Entry 1O9K (X-ray diffraction, 2.60 A resolution); this record covers chains A and P of the 3 polymer chains in the assembly.

== Chain A ==
Name: Retinoblastoma-associated protein
Source organism: Homo sapiens
Notes: fragment: domain a, residues 372-589
UniProtKB: P06400 (RB_HUMAN); numbering as in UniProt (aligned over 372-589)
Amino-acid sequence (218 residues; row label = number of the first residue in the row):
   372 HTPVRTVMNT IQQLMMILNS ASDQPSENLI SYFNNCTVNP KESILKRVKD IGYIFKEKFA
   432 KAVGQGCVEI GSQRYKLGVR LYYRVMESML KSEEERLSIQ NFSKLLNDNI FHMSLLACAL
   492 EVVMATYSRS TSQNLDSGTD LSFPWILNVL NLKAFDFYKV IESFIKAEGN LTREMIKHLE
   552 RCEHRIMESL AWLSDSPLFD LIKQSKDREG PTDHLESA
Unresolved in the structure: 372-378, 502-507, 579-589
Swiss-Prot annotation at these positions:
  - modified residue: T373 (Phosphothreonine), S567 (Phosphoserine)
  - natural variant: K447 (K447Q: In RB), M457 (M457R: In RB), N480 (deletion: In RB), R500 (R500G: In RB), K530 (K530R: In RB), H549 (H549Y: In RB), S567 (S567L: In RB)
From the paper describing this entry:
  - conformationally variable residues (order/disorder transition): E464, R467
  - post-translational modification sites: S567 (citing earlier work)

== Chain P ==
Name: Transcription factor E2F1
UniProtKB: Q01094 (E2F1_HUMAN); residue numbers follow UniProt; this construct covers 409-426
Amino-acid sequence (18 residues; each row starts with the number of its first residue):
   409 LDYHFGLEEG EGIRDLFD
Swiss-Prot annotation at these positions:
  - region: L409 to D426 (RB1 binding)
  - mutagenesis: Y411 (Y411C: No retinoblastoma protein binding. No effect on interaction with and repression of CEBPA)
From the paper describing this entry:
  - contacts within the chain: Y411-F413 (hydrophobic contact), L424-F425

== Interface between chain A and chain P ==
Residue-residue contacts (27):
  E464(A) - G420(P)
  E464(A) - I421(P)
  E464(A) - R422(P)  hydrogen bond (side chain-backbone)
  R467(A) - G418(P)  hydrogen bond (side chain-backbone)
  R467(A) - E419(P)
  R467(A) - G420(P)
  R467(A) - D423(P)  salt bridge
  L468(A) - R422(P)
  L476(A) - F425(P)  hydrophobic
  D479(A) - F425(P)
  F482(A) - F425(P)  hydrophobic
  K530(A) - I421(P)
  K530(A) - L424(P)  hydrogen bond (side chain-backbone)
  K530(A) - F425(P)
  I532(A) - Y411(P)
  E533(A) - Y411(P)
  E533(A) - H412(P)
  E533(A) - F413(P)
  E533(A) - G414(P)  hydrogen bond (side chain-backbone)
  E533(A) - L415(P)  hydrogen bond (side chain-backbone)
  S534(A) - I421(P)
  I536(A) - Y411(P)
  K537(A) - F413(P)
  K537(A) - L415(P)
  E551(A) - D410(P)
  E551(A) - Y411(P)
  E554(A) - Y411(P)  hydrogen bond
Other interface residues (no listed pair), chain A (18 interface residues in all): M460, K475, I481, V531
Other interface residues (no listed pair), chain P (16 interface residues in all): E417, D426
The authors on this interface:
  - residue pairs: R467(A)-D423(P) (salt bridge), F482(A)-F425(P), K530(A)-L424(P), I532(A)-Y411(P) (hydrophobic contact), I536(A)-Y411(P) (hydrophobic contact), E554(A)-Y411(P) (hydrogen bond)
  - interface residues, chain A: E464(A)

== Summary ==
The interface between chain A and chain P involves 18 residues on one side and 16 on the other; the contacts
include 6 hydrogen bonds and 1 salt bridge. Among the polar pairs are R467(A)-D423(P), E464(A)-R422(P) and
R467(A)-G418(P). The paper describes a salt bridge between R467(A) and D423(P); contacts between F482(A) and
F425(P) and K530(A) and L424(P); hydrophobic contacts between I532(A) and Y411(P) and I536(A) and Y411(P).
From the paper: the interface residue E464(A); a modification site at S567(A).
Chain A is Retinoblastoma-associated protein (Homo sapiens) and chain P is Transcription factor E2F1; the
structure, Crystal structure of the retinoblastoma tumour suppressor protein bound to E2F peptide, was
determined by X-ray diffraction.
